Entry 6ELV (X-ray diffraction, 1.05 A resolution); this record covers chain A.

# Chain A
Name: Polyphenol oxidase, chloroplastic
Organism: Malus domestica
Sequence (145 residues; each row starts with the number of its first residue):
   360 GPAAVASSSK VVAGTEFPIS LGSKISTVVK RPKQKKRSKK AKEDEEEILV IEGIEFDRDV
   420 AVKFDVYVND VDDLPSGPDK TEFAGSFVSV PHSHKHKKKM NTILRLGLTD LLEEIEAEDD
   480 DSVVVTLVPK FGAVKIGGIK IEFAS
Disordered / not traced: 360-368, 503-504
Metal / ion sites: Ca2+: Asp429, Asp431, Asp479

# In short
The Ca2+ site is built by Asp429, Asp431 and Asp479.
Chain A is Polyphenol oxidase, chloroplastic (Malus domestica); the structure, Recombinantly expressed
C-terminal domain of MdPPO1 (Csole-domain), was determined by X-ray diffraction, deposited together with 6ELS
and 6ELT.
